Entry 2D81 (X-ray diffraction, 1.66 A resolution); this record covers chain A.

# Chain A
Protein: PHB depolymerase
Source organism: Penicillium funiculosum
Notes: EC 3.1.1.75; engineered mutation(s): S39A
Chain sequence (318 residues; row label = number of the first residue in the row):
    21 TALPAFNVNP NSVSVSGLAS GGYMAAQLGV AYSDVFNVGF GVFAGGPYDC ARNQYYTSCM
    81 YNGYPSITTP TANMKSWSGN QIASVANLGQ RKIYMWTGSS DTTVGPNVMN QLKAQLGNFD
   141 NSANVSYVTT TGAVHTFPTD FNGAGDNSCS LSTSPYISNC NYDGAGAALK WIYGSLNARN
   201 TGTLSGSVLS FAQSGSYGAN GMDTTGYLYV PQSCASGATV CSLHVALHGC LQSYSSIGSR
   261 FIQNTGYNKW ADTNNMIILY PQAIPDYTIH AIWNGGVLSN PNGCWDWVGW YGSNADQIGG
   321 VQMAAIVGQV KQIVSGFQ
Cystine bridges: Cys70-Cys79, Cys169-Cys180, Cys234-Cys241, Cys250-Cys304
Covalently attached groups: N-acetylglucosamine (NAG) linked to Asn144
Ligand contacts: RB3 ((1R)-3-{[(1R)-3-methoxy-1-methyl-3-oxopropyl]oxy}-1-methyl-3-oxopropyl (3R)-3-hydroxybutanoate): Ala39, Ser40, Tyr43, Tyr76, Met80, Thr123, Val124, His155, Cys250, Leu298, Ser299, Pro301, Asn302, Cys304, Trp307, Val308, Trp310

# Summary
Chain A binds compound RB3. Covalently linked N-acetylglucosamine: at Asn144.
Chain A is PHB depolymerase (Penicillium funiculosum); the structure, PHB depolymerase (S39A) complexed with
R3HB trimer, was determined by X-ray diffraction (same publication as 2D80).
